Entry 6PC5 (electron microscopy, 2.70 A resolution); this record covers chains I and K of the 8 polymer chains in the assembly.

Chain I:
Molecule: 23S ribosomal RNA
From: Escherichia coli
Sequence (2904 nucleotides; numbered 1 to 2904; the number before each row is that of its first residue):
     1 GGUUAAGCGA CUAAGCGUAC ACGGUGGAUG CCCUGGCAGU CAGAGGCGAU GAAGGACGUG
    61 CUAAUCUGCG AUAAGCGUCG GUAAGGUGAU AUGAACCGUU AUAACCGGCG AUUUCCGAAU
   121 GGGGAAACCC AGUGUGUUUC GACACACUAU CAUUAACUGA AUCCAUAGGU UAAUGAGGCG
   181 AACCGGGGGA ACUGAAACAU CUAAGUACCC CGAGGAAAAG AAAUCAACCG AGAUUCCCCC
   241 AGUAGCGGCG AGCGAACGGG GAGCAGCCCA GAGCCUGAAU CAGUGUGUGU GUUAGUGGAA
   301 GCGUCUGGAA AGGCGCGCGA UACAGGGUGA CAGCCCCGUA CACAAAAAUG CACAUGCUGU
   361 GAGCUCGAUG AGUAGGGCGG GACACGUGGU AUCCUGUCUG AAUAUGGGGG GACCAUCCUC
   421 CAAGGCUAAA UACUCCUGAC UGACCGAUAG UGAACCAGUA CCGUGAGGGA AAGGCGAAAA
   481 GAACCCCGGC GAGGGGAGUG AAAAAGAACC UGAAACCGUG UACGUACAAG CAGUGGGAGC
   541 ACGCUUAGGC GUGUGACUGC GUACCUUUUG UAUAAUGGGU CAGCGACUUA UAUUCUGUAG
   601 CAAGGUUAAC CGAAUAGGGG AGCCGAAGGG AAACCGAGUC UUAACUGGGC GUUAAGUUGC
   661 AGGGUAUAGA CCCGAAACCC GGUGAUCUAG CCAUGGGCAG GUUGAAGGUU GGGUAACACU
   721 AACUGGAGGA CCGAACCGAC UAAUGUUGAA AAAUUAGCGG AUGACUUGUG GCUGGGGGUG
   781 AAAGGCCAAU CAAACCGGGA GAUAGCUGGU UCUCCCCGAA AGCUAUUUAG GUAGCGCCUC
   841 GUGAAUUCAU CUCCGGGGGU AGAGCACUGU UUCGGCAAGG GGGUCAUCCC GACUUACCAA
   901 CCCGAUGCAA ACUGCGAAUA CCGGAGAAUG UUAUCACGGG AGACACACGG CGGGUGCUAA
   961 CGUCCGUCGU GAAGAGGGAA ACAACCCAGA CCGCCAGCUA AGGUCCCAAA GUCAUGGUUA
  1021 AGUGGGAAAC GAUGUGGGAA GGCCCAGACA GCCAGGAUGU UGGCUUAGAA GCAGCCAUCA
  1081 UUUAAAGAAA GCGUAAUAGC UCACUGGUCG AGUCGGCCUG CGCGGAAGAU GUAACGGGGC
  1141 UAAACCAUGC ACCGAAGCUG CGGCAGCGAC GCUUAUGCGU UGUUGGGUAG GGGAGCGUUC
  1201 UGUAAGCCUG CGAAGGUGUG CUGUGAGGCA UGCUGGAGGU AUCAGAAGUG CGAAUGCUGA
  1261 CAUAAGUAAC GAUAAAGCGG GUGAAAAGCC CGCUCGCCGG AAGACCAAGG GUUCCUGUCC
  1321 AACGUUAAUC GGGGCAGGGU GAGUCGACCC CUAAGGCGAG GCCGAAAGGC GUAGUCGAUG
  1381 GGAAACAGGU UAAUAUUCCU GUACUUGGUG UUACUGCGAA GGGGGGACGG AGAAGGCUAU
  1441 GUUGGCCGGG CGACGGUUGU CCCGGUUUAA GCGUGUAGGC UGGUUUUCCA GGCAAAUCCG
  1501 GAAAAUCAAG GCUGAGGCGU GAUGACGAGG CACUACGGUG CUGAAGCAAC AAAUGCCCUG
  1561 CUUCCAGGAA AAGCCUCUAA GCAUCAGGUA ACAUCAAAUC GUACCCCAAA CCGACACAGG
  1621 UGGUCAGGUA GAGAAUACCA AGGCGCUUGA GAGAACUCGG GUGAAGGAAC UAGGCAAAAU
  1681 GGUGCCGUAA CUUCGGGAGA AGGCACGCUG AUAUGUAGGU GAGGUCCCUC GCGGAUGGAG
  1741 CUGAAAUCAG UCGAAGAUAC CAGCUGGCUG CAACUGUUUA UUAAAAACAC AGCACUGUGC
  1801 AAACACGAAA GUGGACGUAU ACGGUGUGAC GCCUGCCCGG UGCCGGAAGG UUAAUUGAUG
  1861 GGGUUAGCGC AAGCGAAGCU CUUGAUCGAA GCCCCGGUAA ACGGCGGCCG UAACXAUAAC
  1921 GGUCCUAAGG UAGCGAAAUU CCUUGUCGGG UAAGUUCCGA CXUGCACGAA UGGCGUAAUG
  1981 AUGGCCAGGC UGUCUCCACC CGAGACUCAG UGAAAUUGAA CUCGCUGUGA AGAUGCAGUG
  2041 UACCCGCGGC AAGACGGAAA GACCCCGUXA ACCUUUACUA UAGCUUGACA CUGAACAUUG
  2101 AGCCUUGAUG UGUAGGAUAG GUGGGAGGCU UUGAAGUGUG GACGCCAGUC UGCAUGGAGC
  2161 CGACCUUGAA AUACCACCCU UUAAUGUUUG AUGUUCUAAC GUUGACCCGU AAUCCGGGUU
  2221 GCGGACAGUG UCUGGUGGGU AGUUUGACUG GGGCGGUCUC CUCCUAAAGA GUAACGGAGG
  2281 AGCACGAAGG UUGGCUAAUC CUGGUCGGAC AUCAGGAGGU UAGUGCAAUG GCAUAAGCCA
  2341 GCUUGACUGC GAGCGUGACG GCGCGAGCAG GUGCGAAAGC AGGUCAUAGU GAUCCGGUGG
  2401 UUCUGAAUGG AAGGGCCAUC GCUCAACGGA UAAAAGGUAC UCCGGGGAUA ACAGGCUGAU
  2461 ACCGCCCAAG AGUUCAUAUC GACGGCGGUG UUUGGCACCU CGAUGUCGGC UCAUCACAUC
  2521 CUGGGGCUGA AGUAGGUCCC AAGGGUAUGG CUGUUCGCCA UUUAAAGUGG UACGCGAGCU
  2581 GGGUUUAGAA CGUCGUGAGA CAGUUCGGUC CCUAUCUGCC GUGGGCGCUG GAGAACUGAG
  2641 GGGGGCUGCU CCUAGUACGA GAGGACCGGA GUGGACGCAU CACUGGUGUU CGGGUUGUCA
  2701 UGCCAAUGGC ACUGCCCGGU AGCUAAAUGC GGAAGAGAUA AGUGCUGAAA GCAUCUAAGC
  2761 ACGAAACUUG CCCCGAGAUG AGUUCUCCCU GACCCUUUAA GGGUCCUGAA GGAACGUUGA
  2821 AGACGACGAC GUUGAUAGGC CGGGUGUGUA AGCGCAGCGA UGCGUUGAGC UAACCGGUAC
  2881 UAAUGAACCG UGAGGCUUAA CCUU
Unresolved in the structure: 886-891, 2030
Covalent attachments: covalent link PSU_1911-A1918
Modified residues: 1MG (1N-methylguanosine-5'-monophosphate) at position 745, PSU (pseudouridine-5'-monophosphate) at position 746, 5MU (5-methyluridine 5'-monophosphate) at position 747, PSU (pseudouridine-5'-monophosphate) at position 955, 6MZ (N6-methyladenosine-5'-monophosphate) at position 1618, 2MG (2N-methylguanosine-5'-monophosphate) at position 1835, PSU (pseudouridine-5'-monophosphate) at position 1911, 3TD ((1S)-1,4-anhydro-1-(3-methyl-2,4-dioxo-1,2,3,4-tetrahydropyrimidin-5-yl)-5-O-phosphono-D-ribitol) at position 1915, PSU (pseudouridine-5'-monophosphate) at position 1917, 5MU (5-methyluridine 5'-monophosphate) at position 1939, 5MC (5-methylcytidine-5'-monophosphate) at position 1962, G7M (N7-methyl-guanosine-5'-monophosphate) at position 2069, OMG (o2'-methylguanosine-5'-monophosphate) at position 2251, 2MG (2N-methylguanosine-5'-monophosphate) at position 2445, PSU (pseudouridine-5'-monophosphate) at position 2457, OMC (o2'-methylycytidine-5'-monophosphate) at position 2498, 2MA (2-methyladenosine-5'-monophosphate) at position 2503, PSU (pseudouridine-5'-monophosphate) at position 2504, OMU (o2'-methyluridine 5'-monophosphate) at position 2552, PSU (pseudouridine-5'-monophosphate) at position 2580, PSU (pseudouridine-5'-monophosphate) at position 2605
Residues lining bound ligands: O7V ((2R)-2-[(3S,4R,5E,10E,12E,14S,16R,26aR)-16-fluoro-14-hydroxy-4,12-dimethyl-1,7,22-trioxo-4,7,8,9,14,15,16,17,24,25,26,26a-dodecahydro-1H,3H,22H-21,18-(azeno)pyrrolo[2,1-c][1,8,4,19]dioxadiazacyclotetracosin-3-yl]propyl isoquinolin-3-ylcarbamate): G2061, A2062, C2063, C2064, OMG_2251, A2450, A2451, C2452, 2MA_2503, PSU_2504, G2505, U2506, U2585, A2602
What the authors report for this chain:
  - binding site for O7V: C2452, A2602

Chain K:
Protein: 50S ribosomal protein L2
From: Escherichia coli
UniProtKB: P60422 (RL2_ECOLI); residues 2-272 here = UniProt positions 2-272
Chain sequence (271 residues; row label = number of the first residue in the row):
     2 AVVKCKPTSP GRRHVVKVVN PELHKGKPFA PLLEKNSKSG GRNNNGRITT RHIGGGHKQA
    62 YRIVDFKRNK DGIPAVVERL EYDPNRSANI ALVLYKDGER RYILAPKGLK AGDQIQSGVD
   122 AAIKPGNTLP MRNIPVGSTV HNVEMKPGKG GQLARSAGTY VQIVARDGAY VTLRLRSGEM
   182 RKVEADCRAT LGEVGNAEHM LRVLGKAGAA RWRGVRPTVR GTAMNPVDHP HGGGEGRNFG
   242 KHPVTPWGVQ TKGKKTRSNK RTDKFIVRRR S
Swiss-Prot annotation at these positions:
  - modified residue: Lys242 (N6-acetyllysine)

How chain I and chain K interact:
Contacting residue pairs - 270 pairs, chain I then chain K:
  G690(I) - Arg43(K)  hydrogen bond to the sugar
  G690(I) - Arg217(K)  hydrogen bond to the phosphate
  C691(I) - Ser40(K)  sugar contact
  C691(I) - Gly41(K)  sugar contact
  C691(I) - Arg43(K)  hydrogen bond to the sugar
  C691(I) - Gly55(K)  phosphate contact
  C691(I) - Gly56(K)  phosphate contact
  C691(I) - Arg217(K)  salt bridge to the phosphate
  C692(I) - Lys39(K)  sugar contact
  C692(I) - Gly55(K)  phosphate contact
  C692(I) - Gly56(K)  hydrogen bond to the phosphate
  A693(I) - Ser38(K)  sugar contact
  A693(I) - Lys39(K)  phosphate contact
  U694(I) - Lys59(K)  salt bridge to the phosphate
  A705(I) - Lys7(K)  sugar contact
  A705(I) - Thr9(K)  sugar contact
  A706(I) - Lys7(K)  salt bridge to the phosphate
  A727(I) - Thr9(K)  base contact
  G728(I) - Ser10(K)  base contact
  G729(I) - Ser10(K)  phosphate contact
  G729(I) - Pro11(K)  hydrogen bond to the base
  G729(I) - Gly12(K)  phosphate contact
  G729(I) - Arg13(K)  phosphate contact
  G729(I) - Lys207(K)  salt bridge to the phosphate
  G729(I) - Ala208(K)  hydrogen bond to the base
  G729(I) - Gly209(K)  hydrogen bond to the base
  A730(I) - Ser10(K)  hydrogen bond to the sugar
  A764(I) - Lys207(K)  salt bridge to the phosphate
  A764(I) - Ala208(K)  base contact
  A764(I) - Gly209(K)  sugar contact
  A764(I) - Arg212(K)  hydrogen bond to the base
  A764(I) - Trp213(K)  hydrogen bond to the phosphate
  C772(I) - Gly47(K)  sugar contact
  U773(I) - Asn46(K)  sugar contact
  U773(I) - Gly47(K)  hydrogen bond to the sugar
  U773(I) - Arg48(K)  hydrogen bond to the phosphate
  G774(I) - Arg48(K)  salt bridge to the phosphate
  G775(I) - Arg48(K)  salt bridge to the phosphate
  G777(I) - Arg48(K)  sugar contact
  G778(I) - Arg48(K)  sugar contact
  U779(I) - Arg48(K)  phosphate contact
  U779(I) - Ile49(K)  hydrogen bond to the phosphate
  G780(I) - Ile49(K)  phosphate contact
  G780(I) - Arg217(K)  salt bridge to the phosphate
  G780(I) - Asp229(K)  hydrogen bond to the base
  A781(I) - Arg217(K)  salt bridge to the phosphate
  A781(I) - Pro218(K)  sugar contact
  A782(I) - Val220(K)  base contact
  A782(I) - Ala224(K)  hydrogen bond to the sugar
  A782(I) - Met225(K)  base contact
  A783(I) - Ala224(K)  phosphate contact
  G784(I) - Asn226(K)  hydrogen bond to the sugar
  G784(I) - Val228(K)  base contact
  A793(I) - Val228(K)  base contact
  A1353(I) - Lys36(K)  phosphate contact
  A1354(I) - Lys36(K)  salt bridge to the phosphate
  C1370(I) - Asn45(K)  phosphate contact
  G1371(I) - Asn45(K)  phosphate contact
  G1424(I) - Pro32(K)  phosphate contact
  G1429(I) - Lys28(K)  base contact
  A1490(I) - Gly73(K)  hydrogen bond to the base
  A1490(I) - Ile74(K)  base contact
  A1490(I) - Pro75(K)  base contact
  A1490(I) - Lys97(K)  base contact
  A1490(I) - Asp98(K)  hydrogen bond to the sugar
  G1491(I) - Asp98(K)  sugar contact
  G1491(I) - Glu100(K)  hydrogen bond to the sugar
  G1500(I) - Asp98(K)  hydrogen bond to the base
  G1500(I) - Gly99(K)  hydrogen bond to the sugar
  G1500(I) - Arg101(K)  hydrogen bond to the phosphate
  G1501(I) - Leu95(K)  phosphate contact
  G1501(I) - Lys97(K)  sugar contact
  G1501(I) - Gly99(K)  sugar contact
  G1501(I) - Arg101(K)  salt bridge to the phosphate
  C1564(I) - Lys26(K)  salt bridge to the phosphate
  C1565(I) - Lys18(K)  sugar contact
  C1565(I) - Val20(K)  phosphate contact
  A1566(I) - His58(K)  hydrogen bond to the sugar
  A1566(I) - Trp213(K)  stacking on the base
  A1566(I) - Arg214(K)  sugar contact
  G1567(I) - His25(K)  hydrogen bond to the base
  G1567(I) - Gly27(K)  base contact
  G1567(I) - His58(K)  sugar contact
  G1567(I) - Lys59(K)  sugar contact
  G1567(I) - Gln60(K)  hydrogen bond to the phosphate
  G1567(I) - Arg63(K)  hydrogen bond to the sugar
  G1567(I) - Tyr83(K)  stacking on the base
  G1567(I) - Pro85(K)  phosphate contact
  G1568(I) - Lys28(K)  hydrogen bond to the base
  G1568(I) - His58(K)  hydrogen bond to the base
  G1568(I) - Lys59(K)  sugar contact
  G1568(I) - Gln60(K)  sugar contact
  G1568(I) - Ala61(K)  hydrogen bond to the phosphate
  G1568(I) - Arg63(K)  salt bridge to the phosphate
  G1568(I) - Pro85(K)  phosphate contact
  A1569(I) - Lys36(K)  sugar contact
  A1569(I) - Lys59(K)  hydrogen bond to the sugar
  U1693(I) - Arg14(K)  hydrogen bond to the sugar
  C1694(I) - Pro8(K)  phosphate contact
  G1695(I) - Pro8(K)  base contact
  G1695(I) - Thr9(K)  sugar contact
  G1695(I) - Arg14(K)  hydrogen bond to the base
  C1774(I) - Pro11(K)  base contact
  C1788(I) - Arg221(K)  salt bridge to the phosphate
  A1789(I) - Pro218(K)  sugar contact
  A1789(I) - Thr219(K)  phosphate contact
  A1789(I) - Val220(K)  phosphate contact
  A1789(I) - Arg221(K)  salt bridge to the phosphate
  C1790(I) - Ala208(K)  hydrogen bond to the sugar
  C1790(I) - Thr219(K)  hydrogen bond to the phosphate
  A1791(I) - Leu205(K)  phosphate contact
  A1791(I) - Gly206(K)  hydrogen bond to the sugar
  A1791(I) - Lys207(K)  sugar contact
  A1791(I) - Ala208(K)  sugar contact
  G1792(I) - Val204(K)  sugar contact
  G1792(I) - Leu205(K)  phosphate contact
  C1795(I) - Lys253(K)  hydrogen bond to the base
  U1796(I) - Thr252(K)  sugar contact
  U1796(I) - Lys253(K)  sugar contact
  U1796(I) - Gly254(K)  hydrogen bond to the sugar
  G1797(I) - Gly254(K)  sugar contact
  G1797(I) - Lys255(K)  sugar contact
  G1797(I) - Lys256(K)  salt bridge to the phosphate
  G1797(I) - Thr257(K)  sugar contact
  G1797(I) - Arg271(K)  salt bridge to the phosphate
  U1798(I) - Lys256(K)  salt bridge to the phosphate
  U1798(I) - Thr257(K)  phosphate contact
  U1798(I) - Arg258(K)  phosphate contact
  U1798(I) - Arg270(K)  salt bridge to the phosphate
  U1798(I) - Arg271(K)  salt bridge to the phosphate
  G1799(I) - Gln153(K)  base contact
  G1799(I) - Leu154(K)  base contact
  G1799(I) - Leu176(K)  base contact
  G1799(I) - Arg177(K)  base contact
  G1799(I) - Ser178(K)  hydrogen bond to the base
  G1799(I) - Glu180(K)  hydrogen bond to the sugar
  G1799(I) - Arg182(K)  hydrogen bond to the sugar
  G1799(I) - Arg258(K)  salt bridge to the phosphate
  G1799(I) - Arg270(K)  salt bridge to the phosphate
  C1800(I) - Gln153(K)  hydrogen bond to the sugar
  C1800(I) - Arg182(K)  salt bridge to the phosphate
  C1800(I) - Arg258(K)  salt bridge to the phosphate
  C1800(I) - Thr263(K)  phosphate contact
  A1801(I) - Lys150(K)  salt bridge to the phosphate
  A1801(I) - Gln153(K)  hydrogen bond to the phosphate
  A1801(I) - Arg262(K)  base contact
  A1803(I) - Thr257(K)  hydrogen bond to the phosphate
  C1804(I) - Thr257(K)  hydrogen bond to the phosphate
  A1805(I) - Ile49(K)  sugar contact
  A1805(I) - Thr50(K)  base contact
  A1805(I) - Trp248(K)  sugar contact
  C1806(I) - Asn44(K)  hydrogen bond to the base
  C1806(I) - Asn46(K)  base contact
  C1806(I) - Arg48(K)  sugar contact
  C1806(I) - Trp248(K)  phosphate contact
  G1807(I) - Arg48(K)  salt bridge to the phosphate
  G1811(I) - Asn45(K)  base contact
  U1812(I) - Asn44(K)  hydrogen bond to the base
  U1812(I) - Asn45(K)  hydrogen bond to the sugar
  G1813(I) - Ser40(K)  hydrogen bond to the phosphate
  G1813(I) - Gly42(K)  hydrogen bond to the sugar
  G1813(I) - Arg43(K)  hydrogen bond to the sugar
  G1813(I) - Asn44(K)  sugar contact
  G1813(I) - Thr50(K)  hydrogen bond to the sugar
  G1813(I) - Thr51(K)  hydrogen bond to the base
  G1814(I) - Ser40(K)  hydrogen bond to the phosphate
  G1814(I) - Thr51(K)  hydrogen bond to the sugar
  C1816(I) - Glu35(K)  hydrogen bond to the base
  C1816(I) - Asn37(K)  hydrogen bond to the phosphate
  C1816(I) - Tyr62(K)  stacking on the base
  G1817(I) - Tyr62(K)  hydrogen bond to the phosphate
  G1817(I) - Asn86(K)  sugar contact
  G1817(I) - Arg87(K)  salt bridge to the phosphate
  G1817(I) - Arg156(K)  salt bridge to the phosphate
  U1818(I) - Arg87(K)  salt bridge to the phosphate
  U1818(I) - Gln153(K)  hydrogen bond to the sugar
  U1818(I) - Leu154(K)  sugar contact
  U1818(I) - Ala155(K)  sugar contact
  U1818(I) - Arg156(K)  salt bridge to the phosphate
  U1818(I) - Ser157(K)  phosphate contact
  A1819(I) - Ala155(K)  hydrogen bond to the phosphate
  A1819(I) - Arg156(K)  hydrogen bond to the phosphate
  A1819(I) - Ser157(K)  hydrogen bond to the phosphate
  A1819(I) - Thr160(K)  phosphate contact
  A1819(I) - Arg177(K)  sugar contact
  A1819(I) - Ser178(K)  hydrogen bond to the sugar
  U1820(I) - Ser157(K)  hydrogen bond to the sugar
  U1820(I) - Ala158(K)  hydrogen bond to the sugar
  U1820(I) - Gly159(K)  base contact
  U1820(I) - Arg177(K)  salt bridge to the phosphate
  U1820(I) - Ala198(K)  hydrogen bond to the base
  U1820(I) - His200(K)  hydrogen bond to the base
  U1820(I) - Met201(K)  hydrogen bond to the base
  A1821(I) - Ser157(K)  sugar contact
  A1821(I) - His200(K)  salt bridge to the phosphate
  G1823(I) - Thr51(K)  sugar contact
  G1823(I) - Arg52(K)  phosphate contact
  G1824(I) - Arg52(K)  salt bridge to the phosphate
  G1824(I) - His53(K)  salt bridge to the phosphate
  G1824(I) - Thr246(K)  sugar contact
  G1824(I) - Pro247(K)  phosphate contact
  G1824(I) - Thr252(K)  hydrogen bond to the base
  U1825(I) - Arg52(K)  salt bridge to the phosphate
  U1825(I) - Arg221(K)  phosphate contact
  U1825(I) - His230(K)  salt bridge to the phosphate
  U1825(I) - His232(K)  hydrogen bond to the phosphate
  U1825(I) - Pro247(K)  phosphate contact
  U1825(I) - Lys253(K)  base contact
  G1826(I) - Arg221(K)  phosphate contact
  G1826(I) - Gly222(K)  phosphate contact
  G1826(I) - Thr223(K)  hydrogen bond to the phosphate
  G1826(I) - His232(K)  salt bridge to the phosphate
  U1827(I) - Arg221(K)  salt bridge to the phosphate
  G1828(I) - Arg221(K)  base contact
  A1829(I) - His15(K)  hydrogen bond to the base
  C1830(I) - His15(K)  sugar contact
  U1841(I) - His243(K)  hydrogen bond to the base
  G1842(I) - His243(K)  hydrogen bond to the sugar
  G1842(I) - Gln251(K)  sugar contact
  C1843(I) - Gly254(K)  hydrogen bond to the sugar
  C1843(I) - Lys255(K)  hydrogen bond to the sugar
  C1844(I) - Gly254(K)  sugar contact
  C1844(I) - Lys255(K)  phosphate contact
  C1844(I) - Lys256(K)  phosphate contact
  G1845(I) - Lys256(K)  phosphate contact
  A1901(I) - Pro244(K)  sugar contact
  A1901(I) - Lys253(K)  salt bridge to the phosphate
  C1902(I) - Phe240(K)  phosphate contact
  C1902(I) - Gly241(K)  sugar contact
  C1902(I) - Lys242(K)  hydrogen bond to the sugar
  C1902(I) - His243(K)  sugar contact
  C1902(I) - Pro244(K)  sugar contact
  G1903(I) - Asn239(K)  phosphate contact
  G1903(I) - Phe240(K)  phosphate contact
  G1903(I) - Gly241(K)  phosphate contact
  U1971(I) - Arg238(K)  base contact
  U1971(I) - Asn239(K)  hydrogen bond to the base
  U1971(I) - Phe240(K)  base contact
  G1972(I) - Arg238(K)  salt bridge to the phosphate
  U2074(I) - Pro227(K)  phosphate contact
  U2085(I) - Ser259(K)  hydrogen bond to the phosphate
  U2086(I) - Lys261(K)  salt bridge to the phosphate
  U2202(I) - Lys147(K)  hydrogen bond to the sugar
  G2204(I) - Lys147(K)  salt bridge to the phosphate
  G2204(I) - Pro148(K)  hydrogen bond to the sugar
  G2204(I) - Gly149(K)  sugar contact
  G2204(I) - Lys150(K)  salt bridge to the phosphate
  A2205(I) - Gly149(K)  sugar contact
  C2222(I) - Tyr171(K)  phosphate contact
  C2222(I) - Glu185(K)  hydrogen bond to the sugar
  G2223(I) - Tyr171(K)  hydrogen bond to the phosphate
  G2224(I) - Lys265(K)  salt bridge to the phosphate
  A2227(I) - Lys261(K)  sugar contact
  A2227(I) - Arg262(K)  sugar contact
  G2228(I) - Asn260(K)  phosphate contact
  G2239(I) - Trp248(K)  sugar contact
  A2590(I) - Gly237(K)  phosphate contact
  A2590(I) - Arg238(K)  hydrogen bond to the phosphate
  C2591(I) - Gly237(K)  phosphate contact
  C2591(I) - Arg238(K)  salt bridge to the phosphate
  G2595(I) - Asn239(K)  hydrogen bond to the base
  U2596(I) - Gly241(K)  hydrogen bond to the sugar
  G2597(I) - Gly241(K)  sugar contact
  A2598(I) - Gly234(K)  phosphate contact
  A2598(I) - Gly235(K)  phosphate contact
  A2598(I) - Asn239(K)  phosphate contact
  G2599(I) - Gly235(K)  hydrogen bond to the phosphate
  G2599(I) - Glu236(K)  hydrogen bond to the base
  G2599(I) - Asn239(K)  hydrogen bond to the base
  A2600(I) - Glu236(K)  phosphate contact
Other interface residues (no listed pair), chain I (117 interface residues in all): A1570, A1773, A1787, A1977, C2073, C2084, U2213
Other interface residues (no listed pair), chain K (146 interface residues in all): Pro29, Ile54, Phe67, Lys68, Lys71, Ser88, Met146, Asn197, Arg203, Ala211, Pro231, Val245, Gly249, Ile267

Overview:
The interface between chain I and chain K involves 117 residues on one side and 146 on the other; the contacts
include 88 hydrogen bonds, 45 salt bridges and 3 aromatic stacking contacts. Polar contacts include
G729(I)-Pro11(K), G729(I)-Ala208(K) and G729(I)-Gly209(K). From the paper: a binding site for O7V at C2452(I)
and A2602(I).
Here chain I is 23S ribosomal RNA and chain K is 50S ribosomal protein L2, both from Escherichia coli. Entry
6PC5 (E. coli 50S ribosome bound to compounds 46 and VS1) was determined by electron microscopy (same
publication as 6PC6, 6PC7, 6PC8, 6PCH, 6PCQ, 6PCR and 3 further entries).
